7FAY - chain A; structure by X-ray diffraction, 2.10 A resolution.

Chain A:
Protein: 3C-like proteinase
Source organism: Severe acute respiratory syndrome coronavirus 2
Notes: EC 3.4.22.69
UniProt: P0DTC1 (R1A_SARS2); residues 1-306 here correspond to UniProt positions 3264-3569 (UniProt number = residue number + 3263)
Chain sequence (306 residues; numbered 1 to 306; the number before each row is that of its first residue):
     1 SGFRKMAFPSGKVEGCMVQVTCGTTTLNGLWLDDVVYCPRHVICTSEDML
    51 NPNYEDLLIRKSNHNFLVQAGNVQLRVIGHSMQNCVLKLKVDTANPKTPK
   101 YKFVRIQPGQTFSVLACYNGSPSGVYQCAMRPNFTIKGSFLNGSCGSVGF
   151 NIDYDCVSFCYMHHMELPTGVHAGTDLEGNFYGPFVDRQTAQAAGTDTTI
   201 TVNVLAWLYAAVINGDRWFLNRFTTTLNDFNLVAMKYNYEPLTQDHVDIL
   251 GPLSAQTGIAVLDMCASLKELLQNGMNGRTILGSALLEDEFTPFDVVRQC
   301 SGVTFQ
Unresolved in the structure: 302-306
Glycans and other covalent adducts: compound 2XI linked to C145
Small-molecule neighbours: 2XI ((2R)-N-[(1R)-2-(tert-butylamino)-2-oxidanylidene-1-pyridin-3-yl-ethyl]-N-(4-tert-butylphenyl)-2-oxidanyl-propanamide): S1, L27, H41, C44, M49, Y54, F140, L141, N142, G143, S144, H163, H164, M165, E166, H172, D187, R188, Q189
Reported in the primary citation:
  - binding site for 2XI: C145

Overview:
Compound 2XI is covalently linked to C145. From the paper: a binding site for 2XI at C145.
Chain A is 3C-like proteinase (Severe acute respiratory syndrome coronavirus 2); the structure, Crystal
structure of SARS-CoV-2 main protease in complex with (R)-1a, was determined by X-ray diffraction together
with 7FAZ from the same study.
